Entry 7JJO (electron microscopy, 2.60 A resolution); this record covers chains B and G of the 5 polymer chains in the assembly.

== Chain B ==
Molecule: Guanine nucleotide-binding protein G(I)/G(S)/G(T) subunit beta-1
Organism: Bos taurus
UniProt: P62871 (GBB1_BOVIN); residues 2-340 here = UniProt positions 2-340
Chain sequence (339 residues; each row starts with the number of its first residue):
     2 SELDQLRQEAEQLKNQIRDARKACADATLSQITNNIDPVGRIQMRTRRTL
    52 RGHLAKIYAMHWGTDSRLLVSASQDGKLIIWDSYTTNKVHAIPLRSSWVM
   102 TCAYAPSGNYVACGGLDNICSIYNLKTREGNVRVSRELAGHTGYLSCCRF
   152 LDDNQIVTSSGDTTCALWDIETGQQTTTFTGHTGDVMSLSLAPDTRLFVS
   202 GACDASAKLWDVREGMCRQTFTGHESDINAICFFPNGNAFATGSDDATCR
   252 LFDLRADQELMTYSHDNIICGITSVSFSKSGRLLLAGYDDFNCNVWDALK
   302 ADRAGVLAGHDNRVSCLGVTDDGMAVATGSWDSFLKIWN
Disordered / not traced: 2
Swiss-Prot annotation at these positions:
  - modified residue: S2 (N-acetylserine), H266 (Phosphohistidine)

== Chain G ==
Molecule: Guanine nucleotide-binding protein G(I)/G(S)/G(O) subunit gamma-2
Organism: Bos taurus
UniProt: P63212 (GBG2_BOVIN); residue numbers follow UniProt; this construct covers 1-71
Chain sequence (71 residues; each row starts with the number of its first residue):
     1 MASNNTASIAQARKLVEQLKMEANIDRIKVSKAAADLMAYCEAHAKEDPL
    51 LTPVPASENPFREKKFFSAIL
Disordered / not traced: 1-7, 65-71
Construct notes: engineered mutation S68 (Cys in P63212)
Swiss-Prot annotation at these positions:
  - modified residue: A2 (N-acetylalanine)

== Interface between chain B and chain G ==
Residue-residue contacts (77; chain B residue first):
  L7(B) - V16(G)  hydrophobic
  E10(B) - V16(G)
  L14(B) - V16(G)
  L14(B) - L19(G)  hydrophobic
  L14(B) - K20(G)
  I18(B) - L19(G)
  I18(B) - E22(G)
  I18(B) - A23(G)  hydrophobic
  I18(B) - R27(G)
  A21(B) - R27(G)
  A24(B) - K29(G)
  C25(B) - R27(G)
  C25(B) - I28(G)  hydrogen bond (side chain-backbone)
  C25(B) - K29(G)
  C25(B) - V30(G)
  A26(B) - V30(G)  hydrophobic
  D27(B) - K29(G)  salt bridge
  D27(B) - V30(G)
  D27(B) - S31(G)  hydrogen bond
  A28(B) - V30(G)
  A28(B) - S31(G)
  L30(B) - A34(G)  hydrophobic
  I33(B) - A34(G)  hydrophobic
  I33(B) - A35(G)  hydrophobic
  I33(B) - M38(G)
  I37(B) - M38(G)  hydrophobic
  V40(B) - L51(G)  hydrophobic
  M45(B) - L50(G)  hydrophobic
  R48(B) - F61(G)
  R48(B) - R62(G)
  R49(B) - P60(G)
  R49(B) - F61(G)  hydrogen bond (side chain-backbone)
  S84(B) - F61(G)
  Y85(B) - P60(G)
  M217(B) - M21(G)  hydrophobic
  C218(B) - Q18(G)  hydrogen bond (backbone-side chain)
  C218(B) - M21(G)
  R219(B) - M21(G)
  R219(B) - E22(G)
  Q220(B) - E22(G)
  T221(B) - E22(G)  hydrogen bond (backbone-side chain)
  F235(B) - L37(G)  hydrophobic
  F235(B) - Y40(G)  hydrophobic
  F235(B) - C41(G)  hydrophobic
  P236(B) - Y40(G)
  N237(B) - L37(G)
  N237(B) - Y40(G)
  L252(B) - L37(G)  hydrophobic
  D254(B) - A33(G)
  R256(B) - D26(G)
  R256(B) - R27(G)
  R256(B) - I28(G)  hydrogen bond (backbone-backbone)
  R256(B) - D36(G)  salt bridge
  A257(B) - I28(G)
  D258(B) - R27(G)  salt bridge
  Q259(B) - V30(G)
  S279(B) - D48(G)  hydrogen bond
  K280(B) - E47(G)  salt bridge
  K280(B) - D48(G)
  S281(B) - Y40(G)
  S281(B) - C41(G)  hydrogen bond (side chain-backbone)
  S281(B) - H44(G)
  S281(B) - D48(G)  hydrogen bond (backbone-side chain)
  G282(B) - C41(G)  hydrogen bond (backbone-side chain)
  R283(B) - C41(G)  hydrogen bond (backbone-side chain)
  D323(B) - P49(G)
  G324(B) - P49(G)
  G324(B) - L50(G)
  M325(B) - P49(G)  hydrophobic
  M325(B) - N59(G)
  M325(B) - P60(G)
  A326(B) - F61(G)  hydrophobic
  V327(B) - L50(G)  hydrophobic
  I338(B) - F61(G)  hydrophobic
  N340(B) - L50(G)
  N340(B) - N59(G)  hydrogen bond
  N340(B) - F61(G)
Other interface residues (no listed pair), chain B (55 interface residues in all): A11, K15, R22, I43, W63, A240, L261, L284, L300, W339
Other interface residues (no listed pair), chain G (36 interface residues in all): A12, R13, L15, A45, E58

== Overview ==
Chain B and chain G form an interface of 55 and 36 residues respectively, with 12 hydrogen bonds and 4 salt
bridges. Polar pairs include D27(B)-K29(G), R256(B)-D36(G) and D258(B)-R27(G).
Here chain B is Guanine nucleotide-binding protein G(I)/G(S)/G(T) subunit beta-1 and chain G is Guanine
nucleotide-binding protein G(I)/G(S)/G(O) subunit gamma-2, both from Bos taurus. Entry 7JJO (Structural Basis
of the Activation of Heterotrimeric Gs-protein by Isoproterenol-bound Beta1-Adrenergic Receptor) was
determined by electron microscopy.
